1KB2 - chains D and B of the 4 polymer chains in the assembly; structure by X-ray diffraction, 2.70 A resolution.

[Chain D]
Molecule: 18-nt DNA strand
Sequence (18 nucleotides; each row starts with the number of its first residue):
   419 TGAACCTCGTGAACCGTG

[Chain B]
Protein: Vitamin D3 Receptor
From: Homo sapiens
Notes: fragment: DNA-binding Domain (Residues 16-125)
UniProtKB: P11473 (VDR_HUMAN); residues 216-325 here correspond to UniProt positions 16-125 (UniProt number = residue number - 200)
Chain sequence (110 residues; each row starts with the number of its first residue):
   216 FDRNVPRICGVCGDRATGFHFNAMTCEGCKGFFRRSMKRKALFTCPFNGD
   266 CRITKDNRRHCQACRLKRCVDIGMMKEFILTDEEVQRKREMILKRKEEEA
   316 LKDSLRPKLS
Unresolved in the structure: 216-221, 307-325
Bound ions: Zn2+ site 1: Cys224, Cys227, Cys241, Cys244; Zn2+ site 2: Cys260, Cys266, Cys276, Cys279

[Interface between chain D and chain B]
Residue-residue contacts (9):
  DT419(D) - Arg250(B)  phosphate contact
  DT419(D) - Arg274(B)  phosphate contact
  DG420(D) - Gly243(B)  sugar contact
  DG420(D) - Arg250(B)  hydrogen bond to the base
  DG420(D) - Arg273(B)  salt bridge to the phosphate
  DG420(D) - Arg274(B)  salt bridge to the phosphate
  DG420(D) - Arg280(B)  salt bridge to the phosphate
  DA421(D) - Glu242(B)  base contact
  DA422(D) - Glu242(B)  hydrogen bond to the base
Interface residues without a listed pair, chain D (5 interface residues in all): DC426
Interface residues without a listed pair, chain B (9 interface residues in all): Phe247, Gln277, Met306

[In short]
5 residues of chain D and 9 residues of chain B are in contact, with 2 hydrogen bonds and 3 salt bridges.
Polar contacts include DG420(D)-Arg250(B), DA422(D)-Glu242(B) and DG420(D)-Arg273(B). Cys224(B), Cys227(B),
Cys241(B) and Cys244(B) coordinate Zn2+ site 1.
Here chain D is an 18-nt DNA strand and chain B is Vitamin D3 Receptor (Homo sapiens). Entry 1KB2 (Crystal
Structure of VDR DNA-binding Domain Bound to Mouse Osteopontin (SPP) Response Element) was determined by X-ray
diffraction, deposited together with 1KB4 and 1KB6.
